8HJB - chains A and B; structure by X-ray diffraction, 2.65 A resolution.

# Chain A (and B)
Molecule: TetR family transcriptional regulator
From: Pseudomonas aeruginosa PA14
Notes: chain B of this document is another copy of the same molecule, construct and numbering; everything in this record applies to it too
Reference sequence: A0A072ZS40 (A0A072ZS40_PSEAI); residue numbers follow UniProt; this construct covers 1-212
Amino-acid sequence (212 residues; each row starts with the number of its first residue):
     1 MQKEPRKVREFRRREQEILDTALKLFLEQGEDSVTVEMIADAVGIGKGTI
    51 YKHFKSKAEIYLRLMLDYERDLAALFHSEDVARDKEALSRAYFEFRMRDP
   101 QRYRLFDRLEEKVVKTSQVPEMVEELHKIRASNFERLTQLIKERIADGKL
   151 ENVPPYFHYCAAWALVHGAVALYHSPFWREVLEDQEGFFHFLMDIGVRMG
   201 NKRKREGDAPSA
Not modelled in the structure: 1-8, 78-83, 180-184, 203-212 (chain B: 1-6, 78-83, 183-184, 203-212)
Ligand contacts: coenzyme A (COA): Y92, R96, Y103, D107, E110, E111, R130, F134, L137, Y159, C160, W163, H167

# Interface between chain A and chain B
Pairs across the interface (40; chain A residue first):
  F157(A) with Q185(B); G187(B); F188(B); F191(B)
  H158(A) with F191(B)
  C160(A) with L172(B), hydrophobic; F177(B), hydrophobic; F188(B), hydrophobic
  A161(A) with I195(B), hydrophobic
  W163(A) with G168(B); A171(B); L172(B), hydrophobic; S175(B)
  A164(A) with A164(B); G168(B); A169(B)
  H167(A) with A171(B)
  G168(A) with W163(B); A164(B); G168(B)
  A169(A) with A164(B)
  A171(A) with W163(B); H167(B)
  L172(A) with C160(B); W163(B)
  S175(A) with W163(B)
  F177(A) with C160(B), hydrophobic
  G187(A) with F157(B)
  F188(A) with Y156(B); F157(B), hydrophobic; C160(B), hydrophobic
  F191(A) with V153(B), hydrophobic; F157(B); G200(B)
  L192(A) with A161(B), hydrophobic
  I195(A) with A161(B), hydrophobic; M199(B), hydrophobic
  M199(A) with I195(B), hydrophobic
  G200(A) with I195(B)
  N201(A) with R198(B), hydrogen bond (backbone-side chain)
Other interface residues (no listed pair), chain A (26 interface residues in all): V153, Y156, Y159, L165, R198
Other interface residues (no listed pair), chain B (27 interface residues in all): E151, H158, L165, L192, N201

# In short
The interface between chain A and chain B involves 26 residues on one side and 27 on the other; the contacts
include 1 hydrogen bond. The hydrogen-bonded pair is N201(A)-R198(B). Chain A binds coenzyme A.
Both chains are TetR family transcriptional regulator (Pseudomonas aeruginosa PA14). Entry 8HJB (Crystal
structure of Pseudomonas aeruginosa PvrA with coenzyme A) was determined by X-ray diffraction, deposited
together with 7Y0Y and 7Y0Z.
